PDB entry 4LB1 | X-ray diffraction, 2.00 A resolution | chains D and E of the 4 polymer chains in the assembly

Chain D (and E):
Name: Neutrophil defensin 1
Notes: chain E of this document is another copy of the same molecule, construct and numbering; everything in this record applies to it too
Reference sequence: P59665 (DEF1_HUMAN); residues 1-30 here correspond to UniProt positions 65-94 (UniProt number = residue number + 64)
Sequence (30 residues; numbered 1 to 30; the number before each row is that of its first residue):
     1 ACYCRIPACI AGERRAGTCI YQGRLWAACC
Construct notes: engineered mutation Ala16 (Tyr80 in P59665), Ala28 (Phe92 in P59665)
Disulfide bonds: Cys2-Cys30, Cys4-Cys19, Cys9-Cys29
UniProt features mapped onto this chain:
  - modified residue: Arg14 (ADP-ribosylarginine), Tyr21 (Phosphotyrosine), Arg24 (ADP-ribosylarginine)
From the paper describing this entry:
  - mutagenesis - I20A, I20A/L25A, L25A: decreased binding to gp120

Interface between chain D and chain E:
Pairs across the interface (24; chain D residue first):
  Ala1(D) with Tyr3(E), hydrogen bond (backbone-side chain)
  Cys2(D) with Tyr3(E); Cys4(E), hydrogen bond (backbone-backbone); Tyr21(E), hydrogen bond
  Tyr3(D) with Ala1(E), hydrogen bond (side chain-backbone); Cys2(E)
  Cys4(D) with Cys2(E), hydrogen bond (backbone-backbone); Cys4(E), hydrophobic; Cys19(E), hydrophobic
  Ala16(D) with Tyr21(E)
  Gly17(D) with Ile20(E); Tyr21(E)
  Thr18(D) with Cys19(E); Ile20(E), hydrogen bond (backbone-backbone)
  Cys19(D) with Cys4(E), hydrophobic; Thr18(E); Cys19(E), hydrophobic
  Ile20(D) with Gly17(E); Thr18(E), hydrogen bond (backbone-backbone)
  Tyr21(D) with Cys2(E), hydrogen bond; Ala16(E); Gly17(E); Ala28(E), hydrophobic
  Ala28(D) with Tyr21(E), hydrophobic
Interface residues without a listed pair, chain D (12 interface residues in all): Cys30
Interface residues without a listed pair, chain E (12 interface residues in all): Cys30

In short:
The chain D/chain E interface involves 12 residues from each chain, with 8 hydrogen bonds. Polar pairs include
Ala1(D)-Tyr3(E), Cys2(D)-Tyr21(E) and Cys2(D)-Cys4(E). From the paper: I20A, I20A/L25A and L25A of chain D
reduce binding to gp120.
Chain D and chain E are both Neutrophil defensin 1; the structure, Crystal structure of human alpha-defensin 1
(HNP1) Y16A/F28A mutant, was determined by X-ray diffraction (same publication as 4LB7, 4LBB and 4LBF).
